Entry 2Z76 (X-ray diffraction, 1.82 A resolution); this record covers chains A and B.

# Chain A (and B)
Name: Putative steroid isomerase
Organism: Mycobacterium tuberculosis
Notes: chain B of this document is another copy of the same molecule, construct and numbering; everything in this record applies to it too
UniProt: P71817 (P71817_MYCTU); numbering as in UniProt (aligned over 1-139)
Amino-acid sequence (139 residues; row label = number of the first residue in the row):
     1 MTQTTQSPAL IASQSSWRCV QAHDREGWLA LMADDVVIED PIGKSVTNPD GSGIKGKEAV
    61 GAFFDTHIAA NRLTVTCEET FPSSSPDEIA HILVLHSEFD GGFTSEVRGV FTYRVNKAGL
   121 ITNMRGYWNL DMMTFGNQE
Not modelled in the structure: 1-5, 137-139

# Chain A / chain B interface
Contacting residue pairs - 53 pairs, chain A then chain B:
  P41(A) with S84(B)
  I42(A) with S83(B); S84(B), hydrogen bond (backbone-backbone); S85(B), hydrogen bond (backbone-backbone); E88(B)
  G43(A) with S84(B); S85(B)
  K44(A) with S84(B)
  E79(A) with R108(B), salt bridge
  F81(A) with R108(B); G109(B); V110(B), hydrophobic; Y127(B)
  P82(A) with Y127(B); W128(B), hydrogen bond (backbone-backbone); N129(B); M132(B)
  S83(A) with I42(B); Y127(B); W128(B); N129(B), hydrogen bond (backbone-side chain)
  S84(A) with P41(B); I42(B), hydrogen bond (backbone-backbone); G43(B); K44(B); W128(B), hydrogen bond (side chain-backbone); N129(B)
  S85(A) with I42(B), hydrogen bond (backbone-backbone); G43(B)
  E88(A) with I42(B); R125(B), salt bridge
  I89(A) with Y127(B)
  A90(A) with Y127(B)
  R108(A) with E79(B), salt bridge; F81(B)
  G109(A) with F81(B)
  V110(A) with F81(B), hydrophobic; V110(B), hydrophobic
  T112(A) with Y127(B)
  R125(A) with E88(B), salt bridge
  Y127(A) with F81(B); P82(B); S83(B); I89(B); A90(B); T112(B)
  W128(A) with P82(B), hydrogen bond (backbone-backbone); S83(B); S84(B), hydrogen bond (backbone-side chain)
  N129(A) with P82(B); S83(B), hydrogen bond (side chain-backbone); S84(B)
  M132(A) with P82(B), hydrophobic
Interface residues without a listed pair, chain A (25 interface residues in all): S45, I92, G126
Interface residues without a listed pair, chain B (25 interface residues in all): S45, I92, G126

# Summary
Chain A and chain B each contribute 25 residues to their interface, with 10 hydrogen bonds and 4 salt bridges.
Polar pairs include E79(A)-R108(B), E88(A)-R125(B) and S83(A)-N129(B).
Chain A and chain B are both Putative steroid isomerase (Mycobacterium tuberculosis); the structure, X-ray
crystal structure of RV0760c from Mycobacterium tuberculosis at 1.82 Angstrom resolution, was determined by
X-ray diffraction, deposited together with 2Z77, 2Z7A and 2A15.
